8CXI - chains A and C of the 10 polymer chains in the assembly; structure by electron microscopy, 3.40 A resolution.

# Chain A (and C)
Name: Ankyrin repeat family A protein 2, Envelope E protein
Source organism: Zika virus
Notes: chain C of this document is another copy of the same molecule, construct and numbering; everything in this record applies to it too
Reference sequence: chimeric construct of Q9H9E1, A0A142DS37: residues -134 to 0 from Q9H9E1 (ANRA2_HUMAN) positions 1-135 (UniProt number = residue number + 135); residues 1-504 from A0A142DS37 positions 291-794 (UniProt number = residue number + 290)
Amino-acid sequence (639 residues; numbered -134 to 504; the number before each row is that of its first residue; numbers below 1 keep their minus sign (Met-134 is residue -134)):
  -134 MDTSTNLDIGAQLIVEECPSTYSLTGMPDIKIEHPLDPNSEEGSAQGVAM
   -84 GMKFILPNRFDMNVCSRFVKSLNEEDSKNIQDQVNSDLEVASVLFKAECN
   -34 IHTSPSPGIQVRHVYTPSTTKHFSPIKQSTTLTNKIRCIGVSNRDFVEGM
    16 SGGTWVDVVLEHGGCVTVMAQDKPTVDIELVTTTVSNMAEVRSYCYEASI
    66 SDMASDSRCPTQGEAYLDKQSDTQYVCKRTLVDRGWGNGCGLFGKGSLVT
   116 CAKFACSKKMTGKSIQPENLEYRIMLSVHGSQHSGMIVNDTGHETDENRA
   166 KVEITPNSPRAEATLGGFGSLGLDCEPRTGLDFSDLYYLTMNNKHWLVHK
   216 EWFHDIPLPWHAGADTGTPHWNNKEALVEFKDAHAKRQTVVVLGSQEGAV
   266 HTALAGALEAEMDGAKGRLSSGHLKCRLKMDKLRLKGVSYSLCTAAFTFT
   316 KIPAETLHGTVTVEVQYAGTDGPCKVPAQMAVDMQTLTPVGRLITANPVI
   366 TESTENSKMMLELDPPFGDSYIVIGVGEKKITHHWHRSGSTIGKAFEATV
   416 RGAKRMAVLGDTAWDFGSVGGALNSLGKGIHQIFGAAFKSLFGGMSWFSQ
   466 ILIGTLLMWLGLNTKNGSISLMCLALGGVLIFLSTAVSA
Not modelled in the structure: -134 to 0, 502-504
Disulfide bonds: Cys3-Cys30, Cys74-Cys105, Cys92-Cys116, Cys190-Cys291, Cys308-Cys339
Glycans and other covalent adducts: glycan linked to Asn154

# Chain A / chain C interface
Contacting residue pairs (26; chain A residue first):
  Ala54(A) - Gln77(C)
  Val56(A) - Gln77(C)
  Val56(A) - Gly78(C)
  Thr76(A) - Gln131(C)  hydrogen bond
  Gln77(A) - Ala54(C)
  Gln77(A) - Glu55(C)
  Gln77(A) - Val56(C)
  Gln77(A) - Gln131(C)
  Gly78(A) - Val56(C)
  Glu79(A) - Arg57(C)  salt bridge
  Glu79(A) - Ala227(C)
  Tyr81(A) - Thr233(C)
  Tyr81(A) - His235(C)
  Ser86(A) - Thr88(C)  hydrogen bond (backbone-side chain)
  Asp87(A) - Thr88(C)
  Thr88(A) - Ser86(C)  hydrogen bond (side chain-backbone)
  Thr88(A) - Asp87(C)
  Thr88(A) - Thr88(C)
  Trp225(A) - Glu79(C)
  His226(A) - Tyr81(C)
  Ala227(A) - Glu79(C)
  Ala227(A) - Tyr81(C)
  Ala229(A) - Arg73(C)
  Ala229(A) - Tyr81(C)
  His235(A) - Tyr81(C)
  His235(A) - Ser86(C)
Other interface residues (no listed pair), chain A (22 interface residues in all): Glu55, Arg73, Gln85, Arg94, Ser129, Gln131, Thr231
Other interface residues (no listed pair), chain C (22 interface residues in all): Thr76, Gln85, Ser129, His226, Ala229, Thr231

# Overview
The chain A/chain C interface involves 22 residues from each chain, with 3 hydrogen bonds and 1 salt bridge.
Polar pairs include Glu79(A)-Arg57(C), Thr76(A)-Gln131(C) and Ser86(A)-Thr88(C).
Chain A and chain C are both Ankyrin repeat family A protein 2, Envelope E protein (Zika virus); the
structure, Structures of Zika Virus in Complex with Antibodies Targeting E Dimer Epitopes and Basis for
Neutralization ..., was determined by electron microscopy.
